6S0W - chain A; structure by X-ray diffraction, 2.36 A resolution.

# Chain A
Molecule: Kanamycin B dioxygenase
Organism: Streptomyces kanamyceticus
Notes: EC 1.14.11.37
UniProt: Q6L732 (KANJ_STRKN); residue numbers follow UniProt; this construct covers 1-285
Amino-acid sequence (288 residues; each row starts with the number of its first residue; numbers below 1 keep their minus sign (Ser-2 is residue -2)):
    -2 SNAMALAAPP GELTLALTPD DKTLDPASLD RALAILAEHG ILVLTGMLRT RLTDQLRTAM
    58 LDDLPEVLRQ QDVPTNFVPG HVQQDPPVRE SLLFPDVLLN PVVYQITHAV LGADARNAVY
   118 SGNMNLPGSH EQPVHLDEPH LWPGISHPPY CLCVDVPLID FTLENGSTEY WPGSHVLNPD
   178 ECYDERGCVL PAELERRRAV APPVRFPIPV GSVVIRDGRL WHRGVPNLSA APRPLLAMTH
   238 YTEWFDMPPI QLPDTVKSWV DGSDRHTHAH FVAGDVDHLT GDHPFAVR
Disordered / not traced: -2 to 2, 278-285
Sequence notes: expression tag (-2 to 0)
Bound ions: Ni2+: His132, Asp134, His219
Residues lining bound ligands: Kanamycin B (9CS; (1R,2S,3S,4R,6S)-4,6-diamino-3-[(3-amino-3-deoxy-alpha-D-glucopyranosyl)oxy]-2-hydroxycyclohexyl 2,6-diamino-2,6-dideoxy-alpha-D-glucopyranoside): Asn73, Gln80, Val116, Asn120, Asp134, Glu135, Pro136, Cys150, Asp152, Glu182, Arg183, Gly184, Arg213, Ala234, Thr236, Tyr238, Met244
What the authors report for this chain:
  - binding site for Kanamycin B: Asn73, Gln80, Asn120, Asp134, Glu135, Cys150, Asp152, Arg183, Met235, Thr236, Tyr238, Phe282, Val284
  - catalytic residues: Asn73 (from molecular simulation)
  - specificity-determining residues: Gln80, Asn120, Asp134, Cys150

# Overview
Bound to chain A: Kanamycin B. His132, Asp134 and His219 form the Ni2+ site. The paper reports the catalytic
residue Asn73; a binding site for Kanamycin B at Asn73, Gln80 and Asn120 among others.
Chain A is Kanamycin B dioxygenase (Streptomyces kanamyceticus); the structure, The crystal structure of
kanamycin B dioxygenase (KanJ) from Streptomyces kanamyceticus in complex with nickel and ..., was determined
by X-ray diffraction together with 6S0R, 6S0S, 6S0T, 6S0U and 6S0V from the same study.
